Entry 4BHH (X-ray diffraction, 3.40 A resolution); this record covers chains F and Z of the 5 polymer chains in the assembly.

== Chain F (and Z) ==
Protein: Nucleoprotein
Organism: La crosse virus
Notes: chain Z of this document is another copy of the same molecule, construct and numbering; everything in this record applies to it too
UniProtKB: P04873 (NCAP_BUNLC); residue numbers follow UniProt; this construct covers 1-235
Chain sequence (236 residues; row label = number of the first residue in the row; numbering starts at 0):
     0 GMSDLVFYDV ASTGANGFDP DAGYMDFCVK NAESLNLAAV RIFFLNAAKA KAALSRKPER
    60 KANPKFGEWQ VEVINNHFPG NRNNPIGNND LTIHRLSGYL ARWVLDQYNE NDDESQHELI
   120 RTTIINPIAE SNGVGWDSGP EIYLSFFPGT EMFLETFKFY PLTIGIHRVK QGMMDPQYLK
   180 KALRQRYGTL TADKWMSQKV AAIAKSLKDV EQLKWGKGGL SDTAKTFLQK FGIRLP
Unresolved in the structure: 0-1, 234-235 (chain Z: 0-3, 9-15, 234-235)
Sequence notes: expression tag (0)
UniProt features mapped onto this chain:
  - binding site (RNA): Phe17, Asp18, Ala47, Lys50, Asn75, His76, Arg81, Arg94, Ile124, Pro126, Glu129, Arg167, Tyr177, Lys179, Lys180, Arg183, Gln184, Arg185
What the authors report for this chain:
  - binding site for Poly-uridine 45-mer: Thr12, Phe17, Asp18, Ala47, Lys50, His76, Thr91, Arg94, Ile124, Pro126, Ile127, Arg167, Tyr177, Lys180, Arg183, Gln184, Arg185
  - conformationally variable residues: Tyr177

== Interface between chain F and chain Z ==
Pairs across the interface (32):
  Ser2(F) with Lys56(Z), hydrogen bond (backbone-side chain)
  Leu4(F) with Ala52(Z), hydrophobic; Leu53(Z), hydrophobic; Ala61(Z), hydrophobic; Pro63(Z); Lys64(Z), hydrogen bond (backbone-backbone)
  Val5(F) with Lys64(Z)
  Phe6(F) with Asn45(Z); Lys48(Z); Ala49(Z), hydrophobic; Lys64(Z), hydrogen bond (backbone-backbone); Phe65(Z), hydrophobic; Gly66(Z), hydrogen bond (backbone-backbone)
  Tyr7(F) with Ile41(Z); Asn45(Z)
  Asp8(F) with Arg40(Z), salt bridge; Ile41(Z)
  Val9(F) with Arg40(Z), hydrogen bond (backbone-side chain); Leu44(Z)
  Ala10(F) with Arg40(Z)
  Val168(F) with Ile232(Z), hydrophobic
  Lys169(F) with Phe230(Z), hydrogen bond (side chain-backbone)
  Lys179(F) with Leu219(Z)
  Leu182(F) with Phe226(Z), hydrophobic; Leu227(Z), hydrophobic
  Asp192(F) with Ser220(Z); Thr222(Z), hydrogen bond
  Met195(F) with Ala223(Z), hydrophobic; Phe226(Z)
  Val199(F) with Phe230(Z), hydrophobic
  Ile202(F) with Phe226(Z), hydrophobic; Phe230(Z), hydrophobic
Also at the interface, not in a pair above, chain F (22 interface residues in all): Asp3, Leu161, Ile165, Trp194, Ala203, Leu206
Also at the interface, not in a pair above, chain Z (23 interface residues in all): Gly231

== Summary ==
Chain F and chain Z form an interface of 22 and 23 residues respectively; the contacts include 7 hydrogen
bonds and 1 salt bridge. Among the polar pairs are Asp8(F)-Arg40(Z), Ser2(F)-Lys56(Z) and Val9(F)-Arg40(Z).
From the paper: a binding site for Poly-uridine 45-mer at Thr12(F), Phe17(F) and Asp18(F) among others;
conformational variability at Tyr177(F).
Both chains are Nucleoprotein (La crosse virus). Entry 4BHH (Crystal structure of tetramer of La Crosse virus
nucleoprotein in complex with ssRNA) was determined by X-ray diffraction together with 4BGP from the same
study.
